8POK - chains B and E of the 5 polymer chains in the assembly; structure by electron microscopy, 3.40 A resolution.

[Chain B]
Name: Isoform Gnas-2 of Guanine nucleotide-binding protein G(s) subunit alpha isoforms short
From: Homo sapiens
Reference sequence: P63092 (GNAS2_HUMAN), isoform P63092-2; residue numbers follow UniProt; this construct covers 1-380
Sequence (380 residues; each row starts with the number of its first residue):
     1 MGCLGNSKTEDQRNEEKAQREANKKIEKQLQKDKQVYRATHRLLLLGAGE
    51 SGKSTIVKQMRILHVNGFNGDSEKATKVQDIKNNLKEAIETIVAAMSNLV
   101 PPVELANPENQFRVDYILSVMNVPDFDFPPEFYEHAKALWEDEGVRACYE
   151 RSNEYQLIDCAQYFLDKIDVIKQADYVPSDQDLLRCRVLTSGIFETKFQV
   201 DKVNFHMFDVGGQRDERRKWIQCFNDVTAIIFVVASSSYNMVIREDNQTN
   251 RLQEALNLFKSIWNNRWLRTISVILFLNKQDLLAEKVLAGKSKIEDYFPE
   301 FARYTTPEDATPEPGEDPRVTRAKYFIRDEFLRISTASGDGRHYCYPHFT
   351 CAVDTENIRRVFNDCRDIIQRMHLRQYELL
Disordered / not traced: 1-7, 50-191, 237-247, 380

[Chain E]
Name: Nanobody35
From: Lama glama
Notes: antibody fragment or engineered binder
Sequence (138 residues; row label = number of the first residue in the row):
     1 QVQLQESGGGLVQPGGSLRLSCAASGFTFSNYKMNWVRQAPGKGLEWVSD
    51 ISQSGASISYTGSVKGRFTISRDNAKNTLYLQMNSLKPEDTAVYYCARCP
   101 APFTRDCFDVTSTTYAYRGQGTQVTVSSHHHHHHEPEA
Disordered / not traced: 129-138

[Chain B / chain E interface]
Contacting residue pairs (25):
  Asp215(B) - Ser112(E)
  Asp215(B) - Thr113(E)  hydrogen bond
  Glu216(B) - Asp109(E)
  Glu216(B) - Ser112(E)
  Glu216(B) - Thr114(E)
  Arg218(B) - Pro100(E)
  Arg218(B) - Phe108(E)
  Arg218(B) - Asp109(E)  salt bridge
  Ile221(B) - Phe108(E)  hydrophobic
  Gln248(B) - Lys43(E)  hydrogen bond (backbone-side chain)
  Thr249(B) - Lys43(E)
  Thr249(B) - Glu46(E)
  Asn250(B) - Glu46(E)  hydrogen bond
  Gln253(B) - Trp47(E)
  Asn257(B) - Trp47(E)
  Ser261(B) - Asp106(E)
  Ser261(B) - Cys107(E)  hydrogen bond (side chain-backbone)
  Ser261(B) - Phe108(E)
  Ile262(B) - Phe108(E)
  Asn264(B) - Asp106(E)
  Asn265(B) - Asp106(E)
  Asn265(B) - Phe108(E)
  Tyr297(B) - Gly62(E)
  Tyr297(B) - Ser63(E)
  Pro299(B) - Gly62(E)
Also at the interface, not in a pair above, chain B (19 interface residues in all): Arg217, Glu254, Arg266, Asp296
Also at the interface, not in a pair above, chain E (16 interface residues in all): Leu45, Thr61, Tyr117

[In short]
19 residues of chain B and 16 residues of chain E are in contact, with 4 hydrogen bonds and 1 salt bridge.
Among the polar pairs are Arg218(B)-Asp109(E), Asp215(B)-Thr113(E) and Gln248(B)-Lys43(E).
Here chain B is Isoform Gnas-2 of Guanine nucleotide-binding protein G(s) subunit alpha isoforms short (Homo
sapiens) and chain E is Nanobody35 (Lama glama). Entry 8POK (Cryo-EM structure of cell-free synthesized human
histamine H2 receptor coupled to heterotrimeric Gs protein in lipid ...) was determined by electron
microscopy.
